8WYR - chains A and K of the 12 polymer chains in the assembly; structure by electron microscopy, 3.39 A resolution.

# Chain A (and K)
Protein: Interleukin-2, Isoform 1 of Immunoglobulin heavy constant mu
Source organism: Homo sapiens
Notes: chain K of this document is another copy of the same molecule, construct and numbering; everything in this record applies to it too
Reference sequence: chimeric construct of P60568, P01871: residues 174-194 from P60568 (IL2_HUMAN) positions 1-21 (UniProt number = residue number - 173); residues 229-576 from P01871 positions 106-453 (UniProt number = residue number - 123)
Sequence (403 residues; numbered 174 to 576; the number before each row is that of its first residue):
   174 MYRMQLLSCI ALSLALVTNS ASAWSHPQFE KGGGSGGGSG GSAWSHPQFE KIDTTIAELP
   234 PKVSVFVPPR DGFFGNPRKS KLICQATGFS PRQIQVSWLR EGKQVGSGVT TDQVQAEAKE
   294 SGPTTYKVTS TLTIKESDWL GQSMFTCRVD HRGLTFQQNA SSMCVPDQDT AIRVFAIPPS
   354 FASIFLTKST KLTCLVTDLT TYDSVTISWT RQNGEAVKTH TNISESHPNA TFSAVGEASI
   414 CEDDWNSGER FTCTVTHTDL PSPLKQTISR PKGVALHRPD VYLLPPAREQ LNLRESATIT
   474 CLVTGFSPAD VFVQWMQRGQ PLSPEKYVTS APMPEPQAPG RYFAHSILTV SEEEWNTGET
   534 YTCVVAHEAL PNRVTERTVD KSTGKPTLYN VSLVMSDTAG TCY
Not modelled in the structure: 174-344
Construct notes: linker (195-228)
Curated features (UniProtKB/Swiss-Prot):
  - glycosylation (N-linked (GlcNAc...) asparagine): Asn332 (complex), Asn395, Asn402
Disulfide bonds: Cys367-Cys426, Cys474-Cys536
Covalently attached groups: N-acetylglucosamine (NAG) linked to Asn563

# Chain A / chain K interface
Contacting residue pairs (8):
  Leu566(A) - Leu566(K)  hydrophobic
  Asp570(A) - Asn465(K)
  Ala572(A) - Arg461(K)  hydrogen bond (backbone-side chain)
  Ala572(A) - Tyr562(K)
  Gly573(A) - Arg461(K)  hydrogen bond (backbone-side chain)
  Thr574(A) - Arg461(K)
  Thr574(A) - Glu462(K)  hydrogen bond (side chain-backbone)
  Cys575(A) - Arg461(K)
Interface residues without a listed pair, chain A (7 interface residues in all): Thr571

# In short
7 residues of chain A and 5 residues of chain K are in contact, with 3 hydrogen bonds. Among the polar pairs
are Ala572(A)-Arg461(K), Gly573(A)-Arg461(K) and Thr574(A)-Glu462(K). N-acetylglucosamine is covalently linked
to Asn563(A).
Both chains are Interleukin-2, Isoform 1 of Immunoglobulin heavy constant mu (Homo sapiens). Entry 8WYR
(Cryo-EM structure of human CD5L bound to IgM-Fc/J) was determined by electron microscopy (same publication as
8WYS).
